Entry 7MJH (electron microscopy, 2.66 A resolution); this record covers chains A and C of the 6 polymer chains in the assembly.

# Chain A (and C)
Protein: Spike glycoprotein
Organism: Severe acute respiratory syndrome coronavirus 2
Notes: chain C of this document is another copy of the same molecule, construct and numbering; everything in this record applies to it too
UniProt: P0DTC2 (SPIKE_SARS2); residues 1-1208 here = UniProt positions 1-1208
Amino-acid sequence (1288 residues; each row starts with the number of its first residue):
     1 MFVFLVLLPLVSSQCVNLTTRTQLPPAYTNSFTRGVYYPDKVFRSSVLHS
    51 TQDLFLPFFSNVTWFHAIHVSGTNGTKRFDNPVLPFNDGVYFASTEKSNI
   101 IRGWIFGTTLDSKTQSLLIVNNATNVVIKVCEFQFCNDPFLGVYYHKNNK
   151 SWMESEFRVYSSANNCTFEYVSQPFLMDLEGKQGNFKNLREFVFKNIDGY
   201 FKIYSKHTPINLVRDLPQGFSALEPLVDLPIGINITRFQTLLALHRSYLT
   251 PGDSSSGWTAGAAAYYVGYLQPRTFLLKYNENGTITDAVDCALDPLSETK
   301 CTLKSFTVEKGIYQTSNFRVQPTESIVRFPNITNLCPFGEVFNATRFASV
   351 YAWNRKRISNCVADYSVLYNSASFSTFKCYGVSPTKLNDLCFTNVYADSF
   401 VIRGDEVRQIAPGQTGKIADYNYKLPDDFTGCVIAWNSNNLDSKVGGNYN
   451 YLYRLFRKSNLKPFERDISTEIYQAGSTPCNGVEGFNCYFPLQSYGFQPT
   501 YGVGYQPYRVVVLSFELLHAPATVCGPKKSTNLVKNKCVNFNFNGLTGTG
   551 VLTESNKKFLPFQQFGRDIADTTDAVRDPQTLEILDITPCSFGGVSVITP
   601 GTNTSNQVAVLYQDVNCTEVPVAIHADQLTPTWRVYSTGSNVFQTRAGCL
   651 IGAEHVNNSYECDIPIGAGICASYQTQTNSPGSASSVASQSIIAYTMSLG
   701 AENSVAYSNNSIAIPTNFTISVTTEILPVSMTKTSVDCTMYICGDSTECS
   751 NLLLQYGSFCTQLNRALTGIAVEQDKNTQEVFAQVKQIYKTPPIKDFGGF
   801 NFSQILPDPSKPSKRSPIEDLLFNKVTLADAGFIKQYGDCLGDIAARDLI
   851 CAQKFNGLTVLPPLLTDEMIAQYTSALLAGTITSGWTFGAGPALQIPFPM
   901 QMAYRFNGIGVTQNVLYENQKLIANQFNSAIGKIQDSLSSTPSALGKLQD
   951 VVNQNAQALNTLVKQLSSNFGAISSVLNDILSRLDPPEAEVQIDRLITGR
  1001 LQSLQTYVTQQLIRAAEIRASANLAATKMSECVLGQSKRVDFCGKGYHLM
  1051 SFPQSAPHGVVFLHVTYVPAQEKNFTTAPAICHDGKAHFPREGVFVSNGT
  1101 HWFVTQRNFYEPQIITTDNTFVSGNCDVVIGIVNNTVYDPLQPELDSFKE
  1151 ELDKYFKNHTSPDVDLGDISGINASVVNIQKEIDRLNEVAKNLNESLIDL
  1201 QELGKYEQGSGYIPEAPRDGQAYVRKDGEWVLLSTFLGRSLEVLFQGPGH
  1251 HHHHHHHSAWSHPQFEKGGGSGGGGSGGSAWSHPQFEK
Not modelled in the structure: 1-13, 70-76, 146-152, 177-184, 248-256, 621-640, 676-690, 828-855, 1148-1288
Cystine bridges: C15-C136, C131-C166, C291-C301, C336-C361, C379-C432, C391-C525, C480-C488, C538-C590, C617-C649, C662-C671, C738-C760, C743-C749, C1032-C1043, C1082-C1126
Covalent attachments: N-acetylglucosamine (NAG) linked to N17, N61, N122, N165, N234, N282, N331, N343, N709, N717, N801, N1074, N1098, N1134
Sequence notes: engineered mutation Y501 (Asn in P0DTC2); conflict G682 (Arg in P0DTC2), S683 (Arg in P0DTC2), S685 (Arg in P0DTC2), P817 (Phe in P0DTC2), P892 (Ala in P0DTC2), P899 (Ala in P0DTC2), P942 (Ala in P0DTC2), P986 (Lys in P0DTC2), P987 (Val in P0DTC2); expression tag (1209-1288)
UniProt features mapped onto this chain:
  - region: N280 to C301 (Putative superantigen), R403 to D405 (Integrin-binding motif), N448 to F456 (Immunodominant HLA epitope recognized by the CD8+), P681, A684 (Putative superantigen), S816 to Y837 (Fusion peptide 1), K835 to F855 (Fusion peptide 2), D1163 to E1202 (Heptad repeat 2)
  - site: R815, S816 (Cleavage)
  - glycosylation: N17 (N-linked (GlcNAc...) (complex) asparagine), N61 (N-linked (GlcNAc...) (hybrid) asparagine), N74 (N-linked (GlcNAc...) (complex) asparagine), N122 (N-linked (GlcNAc...) (hybrid) asparagine), N149 (N-linked (GlcNAc...) (complex) asparagine), N165 (N-linked (GlcNAc...) (complex) asparagine), N234 (N-linked (GlcNAc...) (high mannose) asparagine), N282 (N-linked (GlcNAc...) (complex) asparagine), T323 (O-linked (GalNAc) threonine), S325 (O-linked (HexNAc...) serine), N331 (N-linked (GlcNAc...) (complex) asparagine), N343 (N-linked (GlcNAc...) (complex) asparagine), N603 (N-linked (GlcNAc...) (hybrid) asparagine), N616 (N-linked (GlcNAc...) (complex) asparagine), N657 (N-linked (GlcNAc...) (complex) asparagine), T676 (O-linked (GlcNAc...) threonine), T678 (O-linked (GlcNAc...) threonine), N709 (N-linked (GlcNAc...) (high mannose) asparagine), N717 (N-linked (GlcNAc...) (hybrid) asparagine), N801 (N-linked (GlcNAc...) (hybrid) asparagine) and 6 more in UniProt
  - natural variant: L5 (L5F: In strain: Iota/B.1.526), S13 (S13I: In strain: Epsilon/B.1.427/B.1.429), L18 (L18F: In strain: Beta/B.1.351, Gamma/P.1 and 1 more), T19 (T19I: In strain: Omicron/BQ.1.1, Omicron/XBB.1.5 and 1 more; T19R: In strain: Delta/B.1.617.2, Omicron/BA.2 and 4 more), T20 (T20N: In strain: Gamma/P.1), L24 to A27 (sequence variant, change not given here; In strain: Omicron/BA.2, Omicron/BA.2.12.1 and 6 more), P26 (P26S: In strain: Gamma/P.1), Q52 (Q52H: In strain: Omicron/EG.5.1), A67 (A67V: In strain: Eta/B.1.525, Omicron/BA.1), H69 to V70 (deletion: In strain: Alpha/B.1.1.7, Eta/B.1.525 and 5 more), G75 (G75V: In strain: Lambda/C.37), T76 (T76I: In strain: Lambda/C.37), 82 further natural variant entries in UniProt
  - mutagenesis: H69 to V70 (Increased incorporation of cleaved spike into virions), N121 (N121Q: Partial loss of biliverdin affinity), R190 (R190K: Partial loss of biliverdin affinity), N234 (N234Q: Increased resistance to neutralizing antibodies), N331 (N331Q: Reduced viral infectivity), N343 (N343Q: Reduced viral infectivity), L452 (L452R: Increased resistance to neutralizing antibodies. Decreases HLA binding to NF9 epitope. Increased binding affinity to human ACE2), Y453 (Y453F: Decreased HLA binding to NF9 epitope. Increased binding affinity to human ACE2), A475 (A475V: Increased resistance to neutralizing antibodies), V483 (V483A: Increased resistance to neutralizing antibodies), E484 (E484D: Increased replication in human TMEM106B overexpressing cells), F490 (F490L: Increased resistance to neutralizing antibodies and human covalescent sera neutralization), 11 further mutagenesis entries in UniProt
Reported in the primary citation:
  - mutagenesis - N501Y: decreased binding to IgG ab1
  - mutagenesis - N501Y: unchanged binding to VH ab8

# Interface between chain A and chain C
Contacting residue pairs - 171 pairs, chain A then chain C:
  K41(A) with H519(C); F562(C); Q563(C); Q564(C)
  V42(A) with Q563(C); F565(C), hydrophobic; R567(C)
  F43(A) with K557(C); K558(C); F559(C), hydrophobic; Q563(C); F565(C), hydrogen bond (backbone-backbone); G566(C); R567(C), hydrogen bond (backbone-backbone)
  V47(A) with I569(C), hydrophobic
  K113(A) with S469(C); E471(C)
  Q115(A) with I468(C)
  E132(A) with I468(C)
  T167(A) with R466(C)
  D198(A) with P463(C); F464(C)
  G199(A) with P463(C); F464(C)
  Y200(A) with R355(C); Y396(C)
  E224(A) with F562(C)
  P225(A) with F562(C), hydrophobic
  P230(A) with R355(C); Y396(C)
  G232(A) with F464(C); E465(C); R466(C), hydrogen bond (backbone-backbone)
  D737(A) with N317(C), hydrogen bond
  M740(A) with R319(C); F592(C), hydrophobic
  G744(A) with R319(C), hydrogen bond (backbone-side chain)
  D745(A) with R319(C); T549(C)
  Q755(A) with S968(C); N969(C), hydrogen bond; F970(C), hydrogen bond (backbone-backbone); G971(C)
  Y756(A) with Q965(C), hydrogen bond (backbone-side chain); S968(C); F970(C), hydrophobic; R995(C)
  G757(A) with Q965(C); S968(C)
  S758(A) with T961(C); Q965(C), hydrogen bond (backbone-side chain)
  F759(A) with Q965(C); S1003(C)
  Q762(A) with T961(C); T1006(C)
  R765(A) with Q957(C), hydrogen bond; T961(C)
  E773(A) with E1017(C)
  K786(A) with G700(C); A701(C), hydrogen bond (backbone-backbone)
  Q787(A) with A701(C); N703(C), hydrogen bond
  I788(A) with L699(C), hydrophobic; G700(C); A701(C), hydrogen bond (backbone-backbone); E702(C); N703(C), hydrogen bond (backbone-backbone)
  Y789(A) with N703(C); V705(C), hydrophobic
  K790(A) with E702(C); N703(C)
  P792(A) with Y707(C), hydrophobic
  D796(A) with Y707(C), hydrogen bond (backbone-side chain); N709(C), hydrogen bond
  F797(A) with Y707(C)
  N856(A) with A570(C)
  V860(A) with D614(C)
  L861(A) with Q613(C)
  P862(A) with A647(C), hydrophobic
  P863(A) with A668(C), hydrogen bond (backbone-backbone)
  L864(A) with P665(C), hydrophobic; A668(C); G669(C), hydrogen bond (backbone-backbone); C671(C), hydrophobic
  T866(A) with A668(C); G669(C)
  M869(A) with G669(C); L699(C)
  Q872(A) with L699(C)
  Y873(A) with L699(C), hydrogen bond (side chain-backbone)
  T883(A) with V705(C); Y707(C)
  W886(A) with Y1047(C)
  G889(A) with D1041(C); K1045(C), hydrogen bond (backbone-side chain)
  A890(A) with G1046(C); Y1047(C); P1069(C)
  P892(A) with P1069(C); E1072(C)
  A893(A) with V705(C), hydrophobic
  L894(A) with A713(C); P715(C), hydrophobic; E1072(C)
  Q895(A) with V705(C); A706(C); S711(C); I712(C); A713(C), hydrogen bond (backbone-backbone); N1074(C), hydrogen bond
  I896(A) with Y707(C); S711(C)
  P897(A) with Y707(C), hydrophobic; S708(C); N709(C); N710(C); S711(C); T1077(C)
  F898(A) with Y707(C), hydrogen bond (backbone-side chain)
  M900(A) with T1077(C), hydrogen bond; A1078(C); V1094(C), hydrophobic
  Y904(A) with V1094(C); R1107(C)
  N907(A) with R1107(C)
  Q913(A) with P1090(C); R1107(C)
  N914(A) with F1089(C); F1121(C); S1123(C), hydrogen bond
  Y917(A) with P1079(C), hydrophobic; F1089(C), hydrophobic
  E918(A) with S1123(C), hydrogen bond; V1128(C)
  V963(A) with I569(C), hydrophobic; A570(C)
  K964(A) with I569(C)
  L966(A) with A570(C), hydrophobic
  S967(A) with I569(C); D571(C)
  V976(A) with D571(C)
  N978(A) with T547(C), hydrogen bond (side chain-backbone)
  L981(A) with K386(C), hydrogen bond (backbone-side chain)
  S982(A) with K386(C); L390(C)
  R983(A) with G381(C), hydrogen bond (side chain-backbone); V382(C); S383(C), hydrogen bond (backbone-backbone); L390(C); L517(C)
  L984(A) with S383(C); K386(C), hydrogen bond (backbone-side chain)
  D985(A) with S383(C), hydrogen bond; T385(C), hydrogen bond
  D994(A) with R995(C), salt bridge
  L1001(A) with Q1002(C)
  Q1005(A) with Q1002(C), hydrogen bond; T1006(C)
  L1012(A) with Q1010(C); I1013(C), hydrophobic
  R1019(A) with E1017(C), salt bridge
  T1027(A) with R1039(C)
  S1030(A) with V1040(C)
  E1031(A) with R1039(C), salt bridge; V1040(C)
  L1034(A) with V1040(C); D1041(C)
  G1035(A) with V1040(C)
  R1039(A) with R1039(C)
  E1144(A) with L1141(C); L1145(C)
Interface residues without a listed pair, chain A (108 interface residues in all): Y38, D40, R44, S45, N165, D228, I231, N234, N282, Q784, G857, L858, L865, T887, G891, T912, Q920, S975, D979, T1009, E1111, L1141
Interface residues without a listed pair, chain C (110 interface residues in all): P384, N394, L518, A520, G545, L546, G548, L560, C662, G667, I670, M697, S704, G999, T1009, V1068, G1124, V1129, I1130

# Summary
Chain A and chain C form an interface of 108 and 110 residues respectively; the contacts include 34 hydrogen
bonds and 3 salt bridges. Polar pairs include D994(A)-R995(C), R1019(A)-E1017(C) and E1031(A)-R1039(C). From
the paper: N501Y of chain A reduces binding to IgG ab1; N501Y of chain A leaves binding to VH ab8 unchanged.
Both chains are Spike glycoprotein (Severe acute respiratory syndrome coronavirus 2). Entry 7MJH (Cryo-EM
structure of the SARS-CoV-2 N501Y mutant spike protein ectodomain bound to VH ab8) was determined by electron
microscopy (same publication as 7MJI, 7MJM and 7MJN).
